Entry 1DHI (X-ray diffraction, 1.90 A resolution); this record covers chains A and B.

Chain A (and B):
Name: Dihydrofolate reductase
Source organism: Escherichia coli
Notes: EC 1.5.1.3; chain B of this document is another copy of the same molecule, construct and numbering; everything in this record applies to it too
Reference sequence: P0ABQ4 (DYR_ECOLI); residues 1-159 here = UniProt positions 1-159
Sequence (159 residues; numbered 1 to 159; the number before each row is that of its first residue):
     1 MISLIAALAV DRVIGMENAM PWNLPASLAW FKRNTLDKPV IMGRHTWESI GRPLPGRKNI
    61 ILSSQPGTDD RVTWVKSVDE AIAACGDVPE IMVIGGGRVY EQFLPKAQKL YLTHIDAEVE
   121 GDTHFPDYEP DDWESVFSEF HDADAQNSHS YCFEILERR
Construct notes: conflict Ser27 (Asp in P0ABQ4), Asp37 (Asn in P0ABQ4)
Curated features (UniProtKB/Swiss-Prot):
  - binding site (substrate): Ile5, Arg52, Arg57, Thr113
  - binding site (NADP(+)): Ala7, Val13 to Ala19, His45, Thr46, Ser63, Ser64, Lys76, Gly95 to Gln102
  - natural variant: Leu28 (L28R: In strain: B[RT500] isozyme 2), Trp30 (W30G: In strain: 1810), Glu154 (E154K: In strain: B[MB1428]; E154Q: In strain: 1810)
  - mutagenesis: Met16 (M16F/S: Increases catalytic rate about 2-fold; M16N: Increases catalytic rate about 2-fold. Increases catalytic rate about 7-fold; when associated with L-20; Y-42; F-92; A-85 and S-152), Met20 (M20I/V: Increases catalytic rate 2-fold; M20L: Increases catalytic rate 2.5-fold. Increases catalytic rate about 7-fold; when associated with N-16; Y-42; F-92; A-85 and S-152), Met42 (M42V: Increases catalytic rate almost 2-fold; M42Y: Increases catalytic rate almost 2-fold. Increases catalytic rate about 7-fold; when associated with N-16; L-20; A-85; F-92 and S-152), Cys85 (C85A: Decreases catalytic rate by one third. Increases catalytic rate about 7-fold; when associated with N-16; L-20; Y-42; F-92 and S-152), Met92 (M92F: No effect. Increases catalytic rate about 7-fold; when associated with N-16; L-20; Y-42; A-85 and S-152; M92L: No effect), Cys152 (C152S: Increases catalytic rate 1.5-fold. Increases catalytic rate about 7-fold; when associated with N-16; L-20; Y-42; A-85 and F-92)
Small-molecule neighbours: methotrexate (MTX): Ile5, Ala6, Ala7, Ser27, Leu28, Trp30, Phe31, Lys32, Thr46, Ser49, Ile50, Arg52, Leu54, Pro55, Arg57, Ile94, Tyr100, Thr113

Chain A / chain B interface:
Pairs across the interface (31):
  Glu17(A) - Ala145(B)
  Asn18(A) - Ala143(B)
  Asn18(A) - Asp144(B)
  Asn18(A) - Ala145(B)
  Ala19(A) - Asp144(B)  hydrogen bond (backbone-backbone)
  Ala19(A) - Ala145(B)
  Ala19(A) - Gln146(B)
  Ala19(A) - Asn147(B)
  Ala19(A) - Ser148(B)
  Met20(A) - Ser148(B)
  Pro21(A) - Pro21(B)
  Pro21(A) - Ser148(B)
  Pro21(A) - His149(B)
  Trp22(A) - Trp22(B)
  Trp22(A) - Asn23(B)
  Asn23(A) - Met20(B)
  Asn23(A) - Trp22(B)
  Ser49(A) - Ala145(B)  hydrogen bond (side chain-backbone)
  Ser49(A) - Gln146(B)
  Ile50(A) - Gln146(B)
  Ala143(A) - Asn18(B)
  Asp144(A) - Asn18(B)
  Asp144(A) - Ala19(B)  hydrogen bond (backbone-backbone)
  Ala145(A) - Ala19(B)
  Gln146(A) - Ala19(B)
  Gln146(A) - Ser49(B)  hydrogen bond (side chain-backbone)
  Asn147(A) - Ala19(B)
  Ser148(A) - Ala19(B)
  Ser148(A) - Met20(B)
  Ser148(A) - Pro21(B)
  His149(A) - Pro21(B)
Interface residues without a listed pair, chain A (18 interface residues in all): Glu48, Gly51
Interface residues without a listed pair, chain B (15 interface residues in all): Glu48

Overview:
18 residues of chain A and 15 residues of chain B are in contact; the contacts include 4 hydrogen bonds. Polar
contacts include Ser49(A)-Ala145(B), Gln146(A)-Ser49(B) and Ala19(A)-Asp144(B). Bound to chain A:
methotrexate.
Both chains are Dihydrofolate reductase (Escherichia coli). Entry 1DHI (Long-range structural effects in a
second-site revertant of a mutant dihydrofolate reductase) was determined by X-ray diffraction (same
publication as 1DHJ).
